6NKU - chains P and A of the 4 polymer chains in the assembly; structure by X-ray diffraction, 1.90 A resolution.

# Chain P
Molecule: 10-nt DNA strand
Sequence (10 nucleotides; row label = number of the first residue in the row):
     1 GCTGATGCTX
Modified residues: 2DT (3'-deoxythymidine-5'-monophosphate) at position 10
Bound ions: Na+: DT9 (shared with Thr-101(A), Val-103(A), Ile-106(A) of chain A)

# Chain A
Protein: DNA polymerase beta
Source organism: Homo sapiens
Notes: EC 2.7.7.7, 4.2.99.-
Reference sequence: P06746 (DPOLB_HUMAN); residue numbers follow UniProt; this construct covers 1-335
Chain sequence (335 residues; row label = number of the first residue in the row):
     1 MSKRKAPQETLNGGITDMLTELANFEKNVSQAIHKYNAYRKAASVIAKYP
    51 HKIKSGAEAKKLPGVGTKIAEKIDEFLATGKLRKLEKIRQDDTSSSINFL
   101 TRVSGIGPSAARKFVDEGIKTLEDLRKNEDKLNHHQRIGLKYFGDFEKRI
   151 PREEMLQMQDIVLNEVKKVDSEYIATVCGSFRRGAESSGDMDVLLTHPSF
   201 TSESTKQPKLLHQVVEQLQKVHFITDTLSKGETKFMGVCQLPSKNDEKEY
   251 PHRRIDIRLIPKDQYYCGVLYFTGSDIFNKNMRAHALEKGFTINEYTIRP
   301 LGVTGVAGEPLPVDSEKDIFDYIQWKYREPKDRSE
Not modelled in the structure: 1-9
UniProt features mapped onto this chain:
  - region: Arg-183 to Asp-192 (DNA-binding)
  - active site: Lys-72 (Nucleophile)
  - binding site (K(+)): Lys-60, Leu-62, Val-65, Thr-101, Val-103, Ile-106
  - binding site (Na(+)): Lys-60, Leu-62, Val-65, Thr-101, Val-103, Ile-106
  - binding site (dATP): Arg-149, Ser-180, Arg-183, Gly-189, Asp-190
  - binding site (dCTP): Arg-149, Ser-180, Arg-183, Gly-189, Asp-190
  - binding site (dGTP): Arg-149, Ser-180, Arg-183, Gly-189, Asp-190, Asp-192
  - binding site (dTTP): Arg-149, Ser-180, Arg-183, Gly-189, Asp-190
  - binding site (Mg(2+)): Asp-190, Asp-192, Asp-256
  - modified residue: Lys-72 (N6-acetyllysine), Arg-83 (Omega-N-methylarginine), Arg-152 (Omega-N-methylarginine)
  - cross-link (Glycyl lysine isopeptide (Lys-Gly)): Lys-41 (interchain with G-Cter in ubiquitin), Lys-61 (interchain with G-Cter in ubiquitin), Lys-81 (interchain with G-Cter in ubiquitin)
  - natural variant: Leu-22 (L22P: Found in a gastric cancer sample; uncertain significance), Tyr-39 (Y39C: Found in a gastric cancer sample; uncertain significance), Gly-118 (G118V: Decreased DNA-directed DNA polymerase activity), Arg-137 (R137Q: Decreased function in base-excision repair), Arg-149 (R149I: Decreased DNA-directed DNA polymerase activity), Asp-160 (D160N: Found in a gastric cancer sample; uncertain significance), Cys-239 (C239R: Found in a gastric cancer sample; uncertain significance), Lys-289 (K289M: Found in a colon cancer sample; uncertain significance), Asn-294 (N294D: Found in a gastric cancer sample; uncertain significance), Glu-295 (E295K: Found in a gastric cancer sample; uncertain significance)
  - mutagenesis: Phe-25 (F25W: No effect on 5'-dRP lyase activity. Decreased ssDNA binding), His-34 (H34G: Decreased 5'-dRP lyase activity. Decreased ssDNA binding), Lys-35 (K35A: Decreased 5'-dRP lyase activity. Decreased ssDNA binding. Loss of 5'-dRP lyase activity; when associated with A-68 and A-72. Decreased ssDNA binding; when associated with A-68 and A-72 ...), Tyr-39 (Y39F: No effect on 5'-dRP lyase activity; Y39Q: Abolishes DNA polymerase and 5'-dRP lyase activity), Lys-41 (K41R: Abolishes ubiquitination; when associated with R-61 and R-81), Lys-60 (K60A: Decreased 5'-dRP lyase activity. Decreased ssDNA binding), Lys-61 (K61R: Abolishes ubiquitination; when associated with R-41 and R-81), Lys-68 (K68A: No effect on 5'-dRP lyase activity. Decreased ssDNA binding. Loss of 5'-dRP lyase activity; when associated with A-35 and A-72. Decreased ssDNA binding; when associated with A-35 and A-72 ...), Glu-71 (E71Q: No effect on 5'-dRP lyase activity. No effect on structure shown by circular dichroism. No effect on ssDNA binding), Lys-72 (K72A: Severely reduced 5'-dRP lyase activity. Does not affect ssDNA binding. Loss of 5'-dRP lyase activity; when associated with A-35 and A-68. Decreased ssDNA binding ...), Glu-75 (E75A: Slightly decreased 5'-dRP lyase activity. Decreased ssDNA binding. No effect on structure shown by circular dichroism), Lys-81 (K81R: Abolishes ubiquitination; when associated with R-41 and R-61), 5 further mutagenesis entries in UniProt
Bound ions: Na+ site 1: Lys-60, Leu-62, Val-65 (shared with 1 residue of chain D); Na+ site 2: Thr-101, Val-103, Ile-106 (shared with DT9(P) of chain P); Mg2+: Asp-190, Asp-192 (together with 2'-deoxyguanosine-5'-triphosphate); Na+ site 3: Asp-190, Asp-192, Asp-256 (together with 2'-deoxyguanosine-5'-triphosphate)
Ligand contacts: 2'-deoxyguanosine-5'-triphosphate (DGT): Gly-179, Ser-180, Arg-183, Ser-188, Gly-189, Asp-190, Asp-192, Tyr-271, Phe-272, Thr-273, Gly-274, Ser-275, Asp-276, Asn-279, Arg-283

# Chain P / chain A interface
Pairs across the interface (15):
  DG7(P) with Ser-109(A), phosphate contact
  DC8(P) with Gly-105(A), phosphate contact; Gly-107(A), hydrogen bond to the phosphate; Pro-108(A), phosphate contact; Ser-109(A), hydrogen bond to the phosphate; Ala-110(A), hydrogen bond to the phosphate
  DT9(P) with Val-103(A), phosphate contact; Ser-104(A), phosphate contact; Gly-105(A), hydrogen bond to the phosphate; Ile-106(A), phosphate contact; His-135(A), sugar contact; Arg-254(A), phosphate contact
  2DT_10(P) with Arg-254(A), salt bridge to the phosphate; Asp-256(A), sugar contact; Tyr-271(A), base contact
Also at the interface, not in a pair above, chain A (18 interface residues in all): Lys-27, Asp-190, Asp-192, Lys-234, Met-236, Phe-272

# Summary
4 residues of chain P and 18 residues of chain A are in contact, with 4 hydrogen bonds and 1 salt bridge.
Polar contacts include DC8(P)/Gly-107(A), DC8(P)/Ser-109(A) and DC8(P)/Ala-110(A). Chain A binds
2'-deoxyguanosine-5'-triphosphate.
Here chain P is a 10-nt DNA strand and chain A is DNA polymerase beta (Homo sapiens). Entry 6NKU (Ternary
complex crystal structure of DNA polymerase Beta with "hot-spot sequence" with dGTP) was determined by X-ray
diffraction together with 6NKR, 6NKS, 6NKT, 6NKV, 6NKW, 6NKX and 3 further entries from the same study.
